Entry 4XI2 (X-ray diffraction, 2.60 A resolution); this record covers chain A.

# Chain A
Protein: Tyrosine-protein kinase BTK
From: Mus musculus
Notes: EC 2.7.10.2
Reference sequence: P35991 (BTK_MOUSE); residues 214-659 here = UniProt positions 214-659
Amino-acid sequence (446 residues; row label = number of the first residue in the row):
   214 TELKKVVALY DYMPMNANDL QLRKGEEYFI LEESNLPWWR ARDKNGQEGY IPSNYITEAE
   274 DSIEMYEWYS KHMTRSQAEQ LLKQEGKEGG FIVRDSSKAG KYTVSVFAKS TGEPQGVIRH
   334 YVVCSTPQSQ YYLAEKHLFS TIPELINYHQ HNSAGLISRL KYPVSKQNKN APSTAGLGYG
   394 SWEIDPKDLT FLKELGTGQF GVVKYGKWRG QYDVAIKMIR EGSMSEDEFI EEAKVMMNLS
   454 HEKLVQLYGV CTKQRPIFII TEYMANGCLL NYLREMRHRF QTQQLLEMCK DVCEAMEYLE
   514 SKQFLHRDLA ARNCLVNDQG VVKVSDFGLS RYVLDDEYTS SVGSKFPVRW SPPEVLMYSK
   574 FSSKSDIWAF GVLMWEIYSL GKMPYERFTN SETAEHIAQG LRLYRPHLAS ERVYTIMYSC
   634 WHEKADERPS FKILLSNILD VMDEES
Unresolved in the structure: 296-300, 309-314, 323-328, 338-343, 658-659
Bound ions: gold ion near C464 (its only coordinating residue here)
UniProt features mapped onto this chain:
  - motif: W581 to W588 (CAV1-binding)
  - active site: D521 (Proton acceptor)
  - binding site (ATP): L408 to V416, K430
  - modified residue: Y223 (Phosphotyrosine), Y344 (Phosphotyrosine), Y361 (Phosphotyrosine), Y551 (Phosphotyrosine), S604 (Phosphoserine), Y617 (Phosphotyrosine), S623 (Phosphoserine), S659 (Phosphoserine)
  - mutagenesis: Y223 (Y223F: No autophosphorylation), K430 (K430R: Loss of activity and no phosphorylation)
Reported in the primary citation:
  - contacts within the chain: L390-W421, L390-Y461, E445-R544, E445-Y545, R520-F574, R520-R544, F517-R544
  - self-association interface (contacts with another copy of this molecule); pairs are residue here / residue on that copy: Y223-P385, Y268-P385
  - mutagenesis - Y223A, Y268A: increased catalytic activity
  - post-translational modification sites: Y223, Y551 (citing earlier work)

# Overview
Curated annotation (UniProt) lists active-site residue D521, 10 ATP-binding residues and 2 mutagenesis sites.
The paper reports that Y223A and Y268A increase catalytic activity; modification sites Y223 and Y551.
Chain A is Tyrosine-protein kinase BTK (Mus musculus); the structure, Crystal Structure of an auto-inhibited
form of Bruton's Tryrosine Kinase, was determined by X-ray diffraction, deposited together with 4Y93, 4Y94 and
4Y95.
